Entry 5MY1 (electron microscopy, 7.60 A resolution (low resolution: residue-level contacts below are approximate; hydrogen-bond / salt-bridge calls are withheld)); this record covers chains A and M of the 26 polymer chains in the assembly.

== Chain A ==
Molecule: 16S ribosomal RNA
Source organism: Escherichia coli K-12
Sequence (1542 nucleotides; numbered 1 to 1542; the number before each row is that of its first residue):
     1 AAAUUGAAGA GUUUGAUCAU GGCUCAGAUU GAACGCUGGC GGCAGGCCUA ACACAUGCAA
    61 GUCGAACGGU AACAGGAAGA AGCUUGCUUC UUUGCUGACG AGUGGCGGAC GGGUGAGUAA
   121 UGUCUGGGAA ACUGCCUGAU GGAGGGGGAU AACUACUGGA AACGGUAGCU AAUACCGCAU
   181 AACGUCGCAA GACCAAAGAG GGGGACCUUC GGGCCUCUUG CCAUCGGAUG UGCCCAGAUG
   241 GGAUUAGCUA GUAGGUGGGG UAACGGCUCA CCUAGGCGAC GAUCCCUAGC UGGUCUGAGA
   301 GGAUGACCAG CCACACUGGA ACUGAGACAC GGUCCAGACU CCUACGGGAG GCAGCAGUGG
   361 GGAAUAUUGC ACAAUGGGCG CAAGCCUGAU GCAGCCAUGC CGCGUGUAUG AAGAAGGCCU
   421 UCGGGUUGUA AAGUACUUUC AGCGGGGAGG AAGGGAGUAA AGUUAAUACC UUUGCUCAUU
   481 GACGUUACCC GCAGAAGAAG CACCGGCUAA CUCCGUGCCA GCAGCCGCGG UAAUACGGAG
   541 GGUGCAAGCG UUAAUCGGAA UUACUGGGCG UAAAGCGCAC GCAGGCGGUU UGUUAAGUCA
   601 GAUGUGAAAU CCCCGGGCUC AACCUGGGAA CUGCAUCUGA UACUGGCAAG CUUGAGUCUC
   661 GUAGAGGGGG GUAGAAUUCC AGGUGUAGCG GUGAAAUGCG UAGAGAUCUG GAGGAAUACC
   721 GGUGGCGAAG GCGGCCCCCU GGACGAAGAC UGACGCUCAG GUGCGAAAGC GUGGGGAGCA
   781 AACAGGAUUA GAUACCCUGG UAGUCCACGC CGUAAACGAU GUCGACUUGG AGGUUGUGCC
   841 CUUGAGGCGU GGCUUCCGGA GCUAACGCGU UAAGUCGACC GCCUGGGGAG UACGGCCGCA
   901 AGGUUAAAAC UCAAAUGAAU UGACGGGGGC CCGCACAAGC GGUGGAGCAU GUGGUUUAAU
   961 UCGAUGCAAC GCGAAGAACC UUACCUGGUC UUGACAUCCA CGGAAGUUUU CAGAGAUGAG
  1021 AAUGUGCCUU CGGGAACCGU GAGACAGGUG CUGCAUGGCU GUCGUCAGCU CGUGUUGUGA
  1081 AAUGUUGGGU UAAGUCCCGC AACGAGCGCA ACCCUUAUCC UUUGUUGCCA GCGGUCCGGC
  1141 CGGGAACUCA AAGGAGACUG CCAGUGAUAA ACUGGAGGAA GGUGGGGAUG ACGUCAAGUC
  1201 AUCAUGGCCC UUACGACCAG GGCUACACAC GUGCUACAAU GGCGCAUACA AAGAGAAGCG
  1261 ACCUCGCGAG AGCAAGCGGA CCUCAUAAAG UGCGUCGUAG UCCGGAUUGG AGUCUGCAAC
  1321 UCGACUCCAU GAAGUCGGAA UCGCUAGUAA UCGUGGAUCA GAAUGCCACG GUGAAUACGU
  1381 UCCCGGGCCU UGUACACACC GCCCGUCACA CCAUGGGAGU GGGUUGCAAA AGAAGUAGGU
  1441 AGCUUAACCU UCGGGAGGGC GCUUACCACU UUGUGAUUCA UGACUGGGGU GAAGUCGUAA
  1501 CAAGGUAACC GUAGGGGAAC CUGCGGUUGG AUCACCUCCU UA
Not modelled in the structure: 1-4, 1535-1542

== Chain M ==
Name: 30S ribosomal protein S13
Source organism: Escherichia coli K-12
UniProt: P0A7S9 (RS13_ECOLI); residues 1-117 here correspond to UniProt positions 2-118 (UniProt number = residue number + 1)
Chain sequence (117 residues; each row starts with the number of its first residue):
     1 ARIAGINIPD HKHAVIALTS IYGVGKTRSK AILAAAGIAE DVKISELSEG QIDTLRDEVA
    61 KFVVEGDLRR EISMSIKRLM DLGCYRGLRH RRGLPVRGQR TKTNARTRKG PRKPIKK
Not modelled in the structure: 115-117

== Interface between chain A and chain M ==
Contacting residue pairs (64; chain A residue first):
  A946(A) with Arg112(M)
  G947(A) with Arg106(M); Thr107(M); Arg112(M)
  C948(A) with Asn104(M); Ala105(M); Arg106(M); Arg108(M)
  A949(A) with Gln99(M); Arg100(M); Asn104(M)
  U950(A) with Arg100(M); Asn104(M)
  G951(A) with Arg100(M)
  U1224(A) with Lys102(M)
  A1225(A) with Gln99(M); Arg100(M); Thr101(M); Lys102(M)
  C1226(A) with Arg89(M); Leu94(M); Thr101(M); Lys102(M)
  C1228(A) with Lys109(M); Lys113(M)
  U1295(A) with His13(M)
  C1296(A) with His13(M)
  G1297(A) with Lys12(M)
  C1302(A) with Lys12(M); Ile16(M)
  A1306(A) with Thr107(M)
  U1307(A) with Gln99(M); Arg108(M)
  U1308(A) with His90(M); Pro95(M); Val96(M); Arg97(M); Gln99(M); Arg108(M)
  G1309(A) with Ile76(M); Arg86(M); His90(M); Val96(M); Arg97(M)
  G1310(A) with Arg86(M)
  U1321(A) with Tyr85(M); Arg97(M)
  C1322(A) with Tyr85(M)
  G1323(A) with Arg97(M); Gly98(M)
  C1328(A) with Thr27(M)
  A1329(A) with Gly23(M); Val24(M); Gly25(M); Lys26(M); Thr27(M); Arg28(M)
  U1330(A) with Ile21(M); Tyr22(M); Gly23(M); Val24(M); Gly25(M); Arg69(M)
  A1332(A) with Thr107(M)
Also at the interface, not in a pair above, chain A (32 interface residues in all): U952, A1227, A1229, U1301, C1320, G1331
Also at the interface, not in a pair above, chain M (41 interface residues in all): Thr19, Phe62, Ile72, Leu79, Arg92, Thr103, Pro114

== In short ==
Chain A and chain M form an interface of 32 and 41 residues respectively.
Chain A is 16S ribosomal RNA and chain M is 30S ribosomal protein S13, both from Escherichia coli K-12; the
structure, E. coli expressome, was determined by electron microscopy.
